PDB entry 6G3D | X-ray diffraction, 2.22 A resolution | chain A

# Chain A
Name: Argininosuccinate lyase
From: Chelativorans sp. (strain BNC1)
UniProtKB: Q11KV9 (Q11KV9_CHESB); residue numbers follow UniProt; this construct covers 1-502
Chain sequence (508 residues; row label = number of the first residue in the row):
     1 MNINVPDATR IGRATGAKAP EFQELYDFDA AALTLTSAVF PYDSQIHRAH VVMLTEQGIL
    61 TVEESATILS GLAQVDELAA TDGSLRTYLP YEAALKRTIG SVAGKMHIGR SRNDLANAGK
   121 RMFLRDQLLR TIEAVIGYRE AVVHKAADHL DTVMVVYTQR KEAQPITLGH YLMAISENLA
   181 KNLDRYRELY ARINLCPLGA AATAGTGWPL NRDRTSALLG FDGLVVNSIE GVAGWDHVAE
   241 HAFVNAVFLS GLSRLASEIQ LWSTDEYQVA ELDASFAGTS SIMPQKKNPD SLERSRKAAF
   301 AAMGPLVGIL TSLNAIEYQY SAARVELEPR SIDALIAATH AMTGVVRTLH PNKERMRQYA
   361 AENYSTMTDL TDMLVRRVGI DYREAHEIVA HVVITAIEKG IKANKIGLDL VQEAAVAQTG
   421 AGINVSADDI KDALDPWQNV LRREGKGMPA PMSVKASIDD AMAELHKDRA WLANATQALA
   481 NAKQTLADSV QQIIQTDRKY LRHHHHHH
Not modelled in the structure: 1-5, 502-508
Differences from the reference sequence: expression tag (503-508)
From the paper describing this entry:
  - contacts within the chain: Ser280-Ser281 (backbone contact), Ser280-Ile282 (backbone contact), Ser280-Met283 (backbone contact)
  - catalytic residues: Arg112 (proposed by the authors, not directly observed)
  - mutagenesis - S280A: abolished catalytic activity
  - mutagenesis - S280A: decreased stability
  - mutagenesis - D290A: decreased catalytic activity on ethylenediamine

# Overview
From the paper: the catalytic residue Arg112; S280A abolishes catalytic activity.
Chain A is Argininosuccinate lyase (Chelativorans sp. (strain BNC1)); the structure, Crystal structure of
Native EDDS lyase, was determined by X-ray diffraction together with 6G3E, 6G3F, 6G3G, 6G3H and 6G3I from the
same study.
